8F9S - chains H and L of the 3 polymer chains in the assembly; structure by X-ray diffraction, 2.10 A resolution.

== Chain H ==
Protein: Ky15.2 Antibody, heavy chain
Source organism: Mus musculus
Notes: antibody fragment or engineered binder
Amino-acid sequence (226 residues; row label = number of the first residue in the row; a row labelled like 82A-82C holds insertion residues (82A, then the next letters in order)):
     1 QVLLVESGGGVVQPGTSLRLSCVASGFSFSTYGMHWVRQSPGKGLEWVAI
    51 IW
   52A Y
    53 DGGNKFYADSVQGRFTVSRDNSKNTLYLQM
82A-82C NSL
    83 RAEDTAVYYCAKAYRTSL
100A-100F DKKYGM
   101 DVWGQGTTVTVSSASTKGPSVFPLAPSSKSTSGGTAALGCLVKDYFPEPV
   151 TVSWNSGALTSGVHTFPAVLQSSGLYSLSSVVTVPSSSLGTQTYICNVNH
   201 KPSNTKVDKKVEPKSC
Cystine bridges: Cys22-Cys92, Cys140-Cys196

== Chain L ==
Protein: Ky15.2 Antibody, light chain
Source organism: Mus musculus
Notes: antibody fragment or engineered binder
Amino-acid sequence (213 residues; numbered 1 to 214; 1 number in that range is skipped by the numbering (no residue carries it; nothing is unmodelled there); the number before each row is that of its first residue):
     1 DIQMTQSPSTLSASVGDRVTITCRASQSIASWLAWYQQKPGKAPKLLIYK
    51 ASSLESGVPSRFSGSGSGTEFTLTISSLHPDDFATYFCQQFTSY
    96 WTFGQGTKVEIKRTVAAPSVFIFPPSDEQLKSGTASVVCLLNNFYPREAK
   146 VQWKVDNALQSGNSQESVTEQDSKDSTYSLSSTLTLSKADYEKHKVYACE
   196 VTHQGLSSPVTKSFNRGEC
Cystine bridges: Cys23-Cys88, Cys134-Cys194

== How chain H and chain L interact ==
Residue-residue contacts (83; chain H residue first):
  His35(H) - Trp96(L)
  Gln39(H) - Gln38(L)  hydrogen bond
  Gln39(H) - Phe87(L)
  Leu45(H) - Phe87(L)  hydrophobic
  Leu45(H) - Phe98(L)
  Trp47(H) - Tyr94(L)  hydrophobic
  Trp47(H) - Trp96(L)
  Ile50(H) - Trp96(L)  hydrophobic
  Tyr91(H) - Gln38(L)  hydrogen bond
  Tyr91(H) - Lys42(L)
  Tyr91(H) - Ala43(L)  hydrophobic
  Tyr96(H) - Tyr49(L)
  Tyr96(H) - Glu55(L)  hydrogen bond
  Asp100A(H) - Trp32(L)
  Asp100A(H) - Lys50(L)  salt bridge
  Lys100B(H) - Trp32(L)
  Lys100C(H) - Trp32(L)
  Lys100C(H) - Phe91(L)
  Lys100C(H) - Thr92(L)  hydrogen bond (side chain-backbone)
  Tyr100D(H) - Tyr49(L)
  Tyr100D(H) - Phe91(L)
  Tyr100D(H) - Trp96(L)  hydrogen bond (backbone-side chain)
  Gly100E(H) - Tyr49(L)  hydrogen bond (backbone-side chain)
  Gly100E(H) - Phe91(L)
  Gly100E(H) - Trp96(L)
  Met100F(H) - Tyr36(L)  hydrogen bond (backbone-side chain)
  Met100F(H) - Leu46(L)
  Met100F(H) - Gln89(L)  hydrogen bond
  Met100F(H) - Trp96(L)
  Asp101(H) - Leu46(L)
  Trp103(H) - Tyr36(L)
  Trp103(H) - Pro44(L)
  Trp103(H) - Phe98(L)  hydrophobic
  Gly104(H) - Ala43(L)
  Phe122(H) - Ser121(L)
  Phe122(H) - Glu123(L)
  Phe122(H) - Gln124(L)
  Pro123(H) - Ser121(L)
  Pro123(H) - Glu123(L)
  Leu124(H) - Phe118(L)
  Leu124(H) - Val133(L)  hydrophobic
  Ala125(H) - Phe118(L)
  Lys129(H) - Phe116(L)
  Lys129(H) - Ile117(L)  hydrogen bond (backbone-backbone)
  Lys129(H) - Lys207(L)
  Lys129(H) - Ser208(L)  hydrogen bond (side chain-backbone)
  Lys129(H) - Phe209(L)
  Lys129(H) - Glu213(L)  salt bridge
  Ser130(H) - Phe116(L)
  Ser130(H) - Ile117(L)
  Ser130(H) - Phe118(L)
  Thr131(H) - Phe116(L)
  Thr131(H) - Lys207(L)
  Ser132(H) - Phe116(L)
  Ala137(H) - Phe116(L)  hydrophobic
  Ala137(H) - Phe118(L)
  Leu138(H) - Phe118(L)  hydrophobic
  Leu141(H) - Ser131(L)
  Lys143(H) - Gln124(L)
  Lys143(H) - Ser131(L)
  His164(H) - Asn137(L)
  His164(H) - Asn138(L)  hydrogen bond
  His164(H) - Ser174(L)
  Phe166(H) - Leu135(L)  hydrophobic
  Phe166(H) - Ser162(L)
  Phe166(H) - Thr164(L)
  Phe166(H) - Ser174(L)
  Phe166(H) - Leu175(L)
  Phe166(H) - Ser176(L)
  Pro167(H) - Ser162(L)  hydrogen bond (backbone-side chain)
  Pro167(H) - Val163(L)
  Val169(H) - Gln160(L)
  Val169(H) - Glu161(L)
  Val169(H) - Ser162(L)
  Leu170(H) - Gln160(L)  hydrogen bond (backbone-side chain)
  Gln171(H) - Gln160(L)
  Val181(H) - Leu135(L)  hydrophobic
  Thr183(H) - Asn137(L)
  Lys209(H) - Glu123(L)  salt bridge
  Lys214(H) - Pro120(L)
  Lys214(H) - Cys214(L)
  Cys216(H) - Glu213(L)
  Cys216(H) - Cys214(L)  hydrogen bond
Other interface residues (no listed pair), chain H (46 interface residues in all): Val37, Gly44, Glu46, Gln105, Val121, Thr135, Ser215
Other interface residues (no listed pair), chain L (50 interface residues in all): Gln100, Ser114, Val115, Pro119, Asp122, Thr129, Asp167, Thr180

== Overview ==
Chain H and chain L form an interface of 46 and 50 residues respectively; the contacts include 14 hydrogen
bonds and 3 salt bridges. Polar pairs include Asp100A(H)-Lys50(L), Lys129(H)-Glu213(L) and
Lys209(H)-Glu123(L).
Here chain H is Ky15.2 Antibody, heavy chain and chain L is Ky15.2 Antibody, light chain, both from Mus
musculus. Entry 8F9S (Crystal structure of Ky15.2 Fab in complex with circumsporozoite protein NDN peptide)
was determined by X-ray diffraction together with 8F95, 8F9E, 8F9F, 8F9T, 8F9U, 8FA6 and 11 further entries
from the same study.
